Entry 8PPT (electron microscopy, 2.90 A resolution); this record covers chains A and C of the 7 polymer chains in the assembly.

== Chain A ==
Protein: DNA polymerase II small subunit
Organism: Pyrococcus abyssi GE5
Notes: EC 2.7.7.7, 3.1.11.1
Reference sequence: Q9V2F3 (DP2S_PYRAB); numbering as in UniProt (aligned over 2-619)
Sequence (662 residues; row label = number of the first residue in the row; numbers below 1 keep their minus sign (Met-42 is residue -42)):
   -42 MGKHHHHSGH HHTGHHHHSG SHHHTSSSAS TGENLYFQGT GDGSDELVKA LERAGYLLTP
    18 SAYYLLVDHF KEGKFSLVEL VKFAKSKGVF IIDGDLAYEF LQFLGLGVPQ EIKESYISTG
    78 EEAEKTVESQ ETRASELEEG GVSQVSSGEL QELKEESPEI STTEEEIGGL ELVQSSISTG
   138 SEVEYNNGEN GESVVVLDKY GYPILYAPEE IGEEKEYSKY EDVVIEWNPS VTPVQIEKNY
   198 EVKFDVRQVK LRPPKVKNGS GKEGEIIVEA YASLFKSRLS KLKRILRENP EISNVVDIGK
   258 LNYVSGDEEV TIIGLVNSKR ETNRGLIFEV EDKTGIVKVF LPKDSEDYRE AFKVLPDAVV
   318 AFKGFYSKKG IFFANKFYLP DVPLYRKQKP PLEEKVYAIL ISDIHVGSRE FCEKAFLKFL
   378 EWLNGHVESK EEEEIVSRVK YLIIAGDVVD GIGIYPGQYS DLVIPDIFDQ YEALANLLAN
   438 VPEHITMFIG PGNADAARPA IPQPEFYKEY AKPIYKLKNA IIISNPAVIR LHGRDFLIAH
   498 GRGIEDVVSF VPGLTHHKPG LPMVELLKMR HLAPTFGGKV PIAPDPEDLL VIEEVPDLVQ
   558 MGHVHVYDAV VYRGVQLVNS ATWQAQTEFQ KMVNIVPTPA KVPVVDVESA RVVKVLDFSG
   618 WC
Unresolved in the structure: -42 to 172
Construct notes: initiating methionine (-42); expression tag (-41 to 1); engineered mutation Ala451 (His in Q9V2F3)
Metal / ion sites: Mg2+ site 1: Asp360, Asp404 (shared with 1 residue of chain P); Mg2+ site 2: Asp404, Asn450
Reported in the primary citation:
  - Mg2+ coordination: Asp360, His362, Asp404, Asn450, His497, His560
  - mutagenesis - Y412A/R499A/F586A, H451A: abolished catalytic activity
  - mutagenesis - Y412A, F586A: decreased catalytic activity on ssDNA
  - mutagenesis - Y412A, F586A: decreased catalytic activity on P/T
  - mutagenesis - P413A: unchanged catalytic activity

== Chain C ==
Protein: DNA polymerase sliding clamp
Organism: Pyrococcus abyssi GE5
Reference sequence: Q9UYX8 (PCNA_PYRAB); residues 1-249 here = UniProt positions 1-249
Sequence (261 residues; numbered -11 to 249; the number before each row is that of its first residue; numbers below 1 keep their minus sign (Met-11 is residue -11)):
   -11 MRGSHHHHHH GSMPFEIVFE GAKEFAQLIE TASRLIDEAA FKVTEEGISM RAMDPSRVVL
    49 IDLNLPASIF SKYEVDGEET IGVNMDHLKK VLKRGKAKET LILRKGEENF LEISLQGTAT
   109 RTFKLPLIDV EEIEVDLPEL PFTAKVVILG DVIKEAVKDA SLVSDSMKFI AKENEFTMRA
   169 EGETQEVEVK LTLEDEGLLD IEVQEETKSA YGISYLSDMV KGLGKADEVT IKFGNEMPMQ
   229 MEYYIRDEGR LIFLLAPRVE E
Unresolved in the structure: -11 to 1, 248-249
Construct notes: initiating methionine (-11); expression tag (-10 to 0)

== Interface between chain A and chain C ==
Residue-residue contacts (6):
  Asn215(A) - Val151(C)
  Gly216(A) - Leu150(C)
  Gly216(A) - Val151(C)  hydrogen bond (backbone-backbone)
  Gly216(A) - Ser152(C)
  Gly216(A) - Asp153(C)
  Ser217(A) - Ser149(C)
Also at the interface, not in a pair above, chain A (4 interface residues in all): Lys212
Also at the interface, not in a pair above, chain C (6 interface residues in all): Glu171

== In short ==
4 residues of chain A face 6 of chain C across their interface; the contacts include 1 hydrogen bond. The
hydrogen-bonded pair Gly216(A)-Val151(C) is a backbone contact. The paper reports that Y412A/R499A/F586A and
H451A of chain A abolish catalytic activity; Mg2+ coordination by Asp360(A), His362(A) and Asp404(A) among
others; 5 substitutions were tested in all.
Chain A is DNA polymerase II small subunit and chain C is DNA polymerase sliding clamp, both from Pyrococcus
abyssi GE5; the structure, Pyrococcus abyssi DNA polymerase D (PolD) in its editing mode bound to a
primer/template substrate containing ..., was determined by electron microscopy, deposited together with 8PPU
and 8PPV.
